7U21 - chains A and B of the 3 polymer chains in the assembly; structure by X-ray diffraction, 1.90 A resolution.

== Chain A ==
Name: MHC class I antigen, A-2 alpha chain
Organism: Homo sapiens
UniProtKB: A0A5B8RNS7 (A0A5B8RNS7_HUMAN); residues 1-275 here correspond to UniProt positions 25-299 (UniProt number = residue number + 24)
Amino-acid sequence (275 residues; row label = number of the first residue in the row):
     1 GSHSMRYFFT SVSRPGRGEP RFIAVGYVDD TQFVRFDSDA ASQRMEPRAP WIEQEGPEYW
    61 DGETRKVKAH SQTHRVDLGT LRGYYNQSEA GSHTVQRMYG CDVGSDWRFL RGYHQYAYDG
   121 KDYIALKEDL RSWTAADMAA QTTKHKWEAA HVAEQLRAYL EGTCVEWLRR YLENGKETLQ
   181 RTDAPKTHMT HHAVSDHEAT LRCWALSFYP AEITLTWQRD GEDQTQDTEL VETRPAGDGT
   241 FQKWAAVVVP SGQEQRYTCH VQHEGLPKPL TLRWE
Disulfides: Cys101-Cys164, Cys203-Cys259

== Chain B ==
Name: Beta-2-microglobulin
Organism: Homo sapiens
UniProtKB: P61769 (B2MG_HUMAN); residues 2-100 here correspond to UniProt positions 21-119 (UniProt number = residue number + 19)
Amino-acid sequence (100 residues; each row starts with the number of its first residue):
     1 MIQRTPKIQV YSRHPAENGK SNFLNCYVSG FHPSDIEVDL LKNGERIEKV EHSDLSFSKD
    61 WSFYLLYYTE FTPTEKDEYA CRVNHVTLSQ PKIVKWDRDM
Disulfides: Cys26-Cys81
Construct notes: initiating methionine (1)
Swiss-Prot annotation at these positions:
  - modified residue: Gln3 (Pyrrolidone carboxylic acid)
  - glycosylation: Ile2 (N-linked (Glc) (glycation) isoleucine), Lys20 (N-linked (Glc) (glycation) lysine), Lys42 (N-linked (Glc) (glycation) lysine), Lys49 (N-linked (Glc) (glycation) lysine), Lys59 (N-linked (Glc) (glycation) lysine), Lys92 (N-linked (Glc) (glycation) lysine), Lys95 (N-linked (Glc) (glycation) lysine)

== How chain A and chain B interact ==
Contacting residue pairs - 56 pairs, chain A then chain B:
  Phe8(A) - Ser56(B)
  Phe8(A) - Phe57(B)  hydrophobic
  Phe9(A) - Phe57(B)
  Thr10(A) - Leu55(B)
  Thr10(A) - Phe57(B)
  Thr10(A) - Phe63(B)
  Val12(A) - Ser34(B)
  Ile23(A) - Leu55(B)  hydrophobic
  Val25(A) - Asp54(B)
  Val25(A) - Leu55(B)
  Val25(A) - Ser56(B)
  Tyr27(A) - Ser56(B)
  Tyr27(A) - Tyr64(B)  hydrogen bond
  Gln32(A) - Asp54(B)  hydrogen bond
  Arg35(A) - Asp54(B)  salt bridge
  Arg48(A) - Asp54(B)  salt bridge
  His93(A) - Met1(B)
  Gln96(A) - His32(B)  hydrogen bond
  Gln96(A) - Phe57(B)
  Gln96(A) - Trp61(B)  hydrogen bond (side chain-backbone)
  Gln96(A) - Phe63(B)
  Arg97(A) - Phe57(B)
  Met98(A) - Phe57(B)  hydrophobic
  Gln115(A) - Trp61(B)
  Tyr116(A) - Trp61(B)
  Ala117(A) - Trp61(B)  hydrophobic
  Asp119(A) - Met1(B)
  Asp119(A) - Ile2(B)
  Asp119(A) - His32(B)
  Gly120(A) - Ile2(B)
  Gly120(A) - His32(B)
  Lys121(A) - Ile2(B)
  Asp122(A) - Trp61(B)  hydrogen bond
  Thr190(A) - Met100(B)  hydrogen bond (side chain-backbone)
  His192(A) - Asp99(B)  hydrogen bond (side chain-backbone)
  Arg202(A) - Met100(B)  hydrogen bond (side chain-backbone)
  Trp204(A) - Met100(B)  hydrogen bond (side chain-backbone)
  Val231(A) - Gln9(B)
  Glu232(A) - Gln9(B)  hydrogen bond (backbone-side chain)
  Glu232(A) - Ser29(B)
  Thr233(A) - Tyr27(B)
  Arg234(A) - Gln9(B)  hydrogen bond
  Arg234(A) - Tyr11(B)
  Arg234(A) - Tyr27(B)
  Pro235(A) - Tyr11(B)  hydrogen bond (backbone-side chain)
  Pro235(A) - Asn25(B)
  Pro235(A) - Tyr27(B)
  Pro235(A) - Leu66(B)  hydrophobic
  Ala236(A) - Arg13(B)  hydrogen bond (backbone-side chain)
  Ala236(A) - Asn25(B)  hydrogen bond (backbone-side chain)
  Gly237(A) - Arg13(B)  hydrogen bond (backbone-side chain)
  Asp238(A) - Arg13(B)
  Asp238(A) - His14(B)
  Gln242(A) - Tyr11(B)
  Gln242(A) - Ser12(B)
  Gln242(A) - Arg13(B)  hydrogen bond (side chain-backbone)
Other interface residues (no listed pair), chain A (36 interface residues in all): Ser92, Thr94
Other interface residues (no listed pair), chain B (24 interface residues in all): Pro33, His52

== Summary ==
36 residues of chain A face 24 of chain B across their interface; the contacts include 16 hydrogen bonds and 2
salt bridges. Polar contacts include Arg35(A)-Asp54(B), Arg48(A)-Asp54(B) and Tyr27(A)-Tyr64(B).
Here chain A is MHC class I antigen, A-2 alpha chain and chain B is Beta-2-microglobulin, both from Homo
sapiens. Entry 7U21 (Human Class I MHC HLA-A2 in complex with AVGSYVYSV peptide) was determined by X-ray
diffraction.
